4INS - chains A and B; structure by X-ray diffraction, 1.50 A resolution.

== Chain A ==
Name: Insulin (chain A)
Organism: Sus scrofa
UniProtKB: P01315 (INS_PIG); residues 1-21 here correspond to UniProt positions 88-108 (UniProt number = residue number + 87)
Chain sequence (21 residues; row label = number of the first residue in the row):
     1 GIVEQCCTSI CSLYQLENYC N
Disulfide bonds: Cys-6/Cys-11

== Chain B ==
Name: Insulin (chain B)
Organism: Sus scrofa
UniProtKB: P01315 (INS_PIG); residues 1-30 here correspond to UniProt positions 25-54 (UniProt number = residue number + 24)
Chain sequence (30 residues; numbered 1 to 30; the number before each row is that of its first residue):
     1 FVNQHLCGSH LVEALYLVCG ERGFFYTPKA

== How chain A and chain B interact ==
Pairs across the interface - 35 pairs, chain A then chain B:
  Val-3(A) / Leu-11(B)  hydrophobic
  Val-3(A) / Tyr-26(B)  hydrophobic
  Val-3(A) / Pro-28(B)  hydrophobic
  Glu-4(A) / Pro-28(B)
  Glu-4(A) / Lys-29(B)  hydrogen bond (side chain-backbone)
  Cys-6(A) / Gln-4(B)
  Cys-6(A) / His-5(B)
  Cys-6(A) / Leu-6(B)  hydrogen bond (backbone-backbone)
  Cys-6(A) / Leu-11(B)  hydrophobic
  Cys-7(A) / His-5(B)  hydrogen bond (backbone-side chain)
  Cys-7(A) / Leu-6(B)  hydrogen bond (backbone-backbone)
  Cys-7(A) / Cys-7(B)  disulfide
  Ser-9(A) / His-5(B)
  Ile-10(A) / Asn-3(B)
  Ile-10(A) / Gln-4(B)
  Cys-11(A) / Asn-3(B)
  Cys-11(A) / Gln-4(B)  hydrogen bond (backbone-backbone)
  Ser-12(A) / Asn-3(B)
  Leu-13(A) / Gln-4(B)
  Tyr-14(A) / Phe-1(B)  hydrophobic
  Leu-16(A) / Leu-11(B)  hydrophobic
  Leu-16(A) / Ala-14(B)  hydrophobic
  Leu-16(A) / Leu-15(B)
  Glu-17(A) / Val-18(B)
  Glu-17(A) / Arg-22(B)  salt bridge
  Tyr-19(A) / Leu-15(B)  hydrophobic
  Tyr-19(A) / Phe-24(B)
  Tyr-19(A) / Phe-25(B)  hydrogen bond (backbone-backbone)
  Cys-20(A) / Cys-19(B)  disulfide
  Cys-20(A) / Arg-22(B)
  Cys-20(A) / Gly-23(B)
  Asn-21(A) / Arg-22(B)  hydrogen bond (backbone-side chain)
  Asn-21(A) / Gly-23(B)  hydrogen bond (backbone-backbone)
  Asn-21(A) / Phe-24(B)
  Asn-21(A) / Phe-25(B)
Also at the interface, not in a pair above, chain A (16 interface residues in all): Ile-2
Also at the interface, not in a pair above, chain B (19 interface residues in all): Thr-27
Disulfides between the chains: Cys-7(A)/Cys-7(B), Cys-20(A)/Cys-19(B)

== In short ==
16 residues of chain A and 19 residues of chain B are in contact, with 2 disulfide bonds, 8 hydrogen bonds and
1 salt bridge. Among the polar pairs are Glu-17(A)/Arg-22(B), Glu-4(A)/Lys-29(B) and Cys-7(A)/His-5(B).
Chain A is Insulin (chain A) and chain B is Insulin (chain B), both from Sus scrofa; the structure, The
structure of 2ZN pig insulin crystals at 1.5 angstroms resolution, was determined by X-ray diffraction.
